1T3M - chains A and D of the 4 polymer chains in the assembly; structure by X-ray diffraction, 1.65 A resolution.

Chain A:
Name: Putative L-asparaginase
Source organism: Escherichia coli
Notes: EC 3.5.1.1; fragment: n-terminal residues 1-177
UniProtKB: P37595 (ASGX_ECOLI); residues 1-177 here correspond to UniProt positions 2-178 (UniProt number = residue number + 1)
Chain sequence (177 residues; numbered 1 to 177; the number before each row is that of its first residue):
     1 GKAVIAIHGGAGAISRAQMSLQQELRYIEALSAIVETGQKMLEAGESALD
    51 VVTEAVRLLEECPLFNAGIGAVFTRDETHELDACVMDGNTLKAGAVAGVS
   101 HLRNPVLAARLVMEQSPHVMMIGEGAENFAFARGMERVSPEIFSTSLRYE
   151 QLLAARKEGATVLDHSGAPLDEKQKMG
Not modelled in the structure: 157-177
Bound ions: Na+: Leu-59, Glu-60, Cys-62, Phe-65, Ala-67, Ile-69
UniProt features mapped onto this chain:
  - site: Gly-177 (Cleavage)

Chain D:
Name: Putative L-asparaginase
Source organism: Escherichia coli
Notes: EC 3.5.1.1; fragment: c-terminal residues 178-320
UniProtKB: P37595 (ASGX_ECOLI); residues 178-320 here correspond to UniProt positions 179-321 (UniProt number = residue number + 1)
Chain sequence (147 residues; row label = number of the first residue in the row):
   178 TVGAVALDLDGNLAAATSTGGMTNKLPGRVGDSPLVGAGCYANNASVAVS
   228 CTGTGEVFIRALAAYDIAALMDYGGLSLAEACERVVMEKLPALGGSGGLI
   278 AIDHEGNVALPFNTEGMYRAWGYAGDTPTTGIYREKGDTVATQHSIE
Not modelled in the structure: 312-324
Sequence notes: cloning artifact (321-324)
UniProt features mapped onto this chain:
  - active site: Thr-178 (Nucleophile)
  - binding site (substrate): Arg-206 to Asp-209, Thr-229 to Gly-232

How chain A and chain D interact:
Residue-residue contacts - 21 pairs, chain A then chain D:
  Met-86(A) / Arg-237(D)
  Thr-90(A) / Arg-237(D)  hydrogen bond (backbone-side chain)
  Leu-91(A) / Arg-237(D)  hydrogen bond (backbone-side chain)
  Lys-92(A) / Arg-237(D)
  Pro-117(A) / Glu-233(D)
  His-118(A) / Leu-203(D)
  His-118(A) / Arg-206(D)
  His-118(A) / Glu-233(D)  salt bridge
  Val-119(A) / Glu-233(D)
  Val-119(A) / Ile-236(D)  hydrophobic
  Val-119(A) / Arg-237(D)
  Met-120(A) / Gly-205(D)
  Met-120(A) / Arg-206(D)
  Met-120(A) / Val-207(D)  hydrogen bond (backbone-backbone)
  Met-121(A) / Leu-203(D)  hydrophobic
  Met-121(A) / Pro-204(D)
  Met-121(A) / Gly-205(D)
  Met-121(A) / Arg-206(D)
  Ile-122(A) / Gly-205(D)  hydrogen bond (backbone-backbone)
  Ile-122(A) / Val-207(D)  hydrophobic
  Gly-125(A) / Pro-204(D)
Interface residues without a listed pair, chain A (13 interface residues in all): Ala-126, Phe-129
Interface residues without a listed pair, chain D (10 interface residues in all): Leu-212, Leu-270

Summary:
13 residues of chain A and 10 residues of chain D are in contact, with 4 hydrogen bonds and 1 salt bridge.
Polar pairs include His-118(A)/Glu-233(D), Thr-90(A)/Arg-237(D) and Leu-91(A)/Arg-237(D). From UniProt:
active-site residue Thr-178(D) and 8 substrate-binding residues on chain D.
Here chain A is Putative L-asparaginase and chain D is Putative L-asparaginase, both from Escherichia coli.
Entry 1T3M (Structure of the isoaspartyl peptidase with L-asparaginase activity from E. coli) was determined
by X-ray diffraction.
